3L0S - chain A; structure by X-ray diffraction, 2.00 A resolution.

Chain A:
Protein: Adenylate kinase
Source organism: Desulfovibrio gigas
Notes: EC 2.7.4.3
UniProtKB: C7U112 (C7U112_DESGI); numbering as in UniProt (aligned over 1-223)
Sequence (223 residues; numbered 1 to 223; the number before each row is that of its first residue):
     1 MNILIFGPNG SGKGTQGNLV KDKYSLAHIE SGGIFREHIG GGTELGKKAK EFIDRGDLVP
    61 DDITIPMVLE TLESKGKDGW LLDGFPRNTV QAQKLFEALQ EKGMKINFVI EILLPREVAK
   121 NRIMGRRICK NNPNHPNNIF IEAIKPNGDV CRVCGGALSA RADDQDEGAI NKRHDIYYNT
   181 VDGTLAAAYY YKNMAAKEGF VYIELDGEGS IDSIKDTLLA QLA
Bound ions: Co2+ near His135 (its only coordinating residue here)
Ligand contacts: d(-)-tartaric acid (TAR): Gly7, Pro8, Asn9, Gly10, Ser11, Gly12, Lys13, Gly14, Arg126
What the authors report for this chain:
  - Co2+ coordination: Cys129, His135, Cys151, Cys154
  - binding site for d(-)-tartaric acid: Gly12, Arg126
  - catalytic residues: Arg126 (citing earlier work)

In short:
Bound to chain A: d(-)-tartaric acid. From the paper: the catalytic residue Arg126; a binding site for
d(-)-tartaric acid at Gly12 and Arg126.
Chain A is Adenylate kinase (Desulfovibrio gigas); the structure, Crystal structures of Zinc, Cobalt and Iron
containing Adenylate kinase from Gram-negative bacteria Desulfovibrio gigas, was determined by X-ray
diffraction, deposited together with 3L0P and 2XB4.
